1YL5 - chains A and B; structure by X-ray diffraction, 2.30 A resolution.

[Chain A (and B)]
Molecule: Dihydrodipicolinate reductase
Organism: Mycobacterium tuberculosis
Notes: EC 1.3.1.26; chain B of this document is another copy of the same molecule, construct and numbering; everything in this record applies to it too
UniProtKB: P72024 (DAPB_MYCTU); residues 2-245 here = UniProt positions 2-245
Sequence (247 residues; numbered 0 to 245 plus 1 insertion-coded residue; the number before each row is that of its first residue; numbering starts at 0):
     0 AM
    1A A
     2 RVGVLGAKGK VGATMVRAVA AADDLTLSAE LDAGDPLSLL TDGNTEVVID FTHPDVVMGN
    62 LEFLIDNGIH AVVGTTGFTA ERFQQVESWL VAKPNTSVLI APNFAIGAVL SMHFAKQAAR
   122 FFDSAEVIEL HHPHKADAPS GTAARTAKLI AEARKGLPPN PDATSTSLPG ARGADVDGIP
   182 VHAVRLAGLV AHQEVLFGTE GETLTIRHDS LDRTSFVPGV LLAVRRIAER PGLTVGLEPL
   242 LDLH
Sequence notes: cloning artifact (0, 0-1)
Ion coordination: Mg2+: Val20, Ala21, Ala23, Leu26

[Chain A / chain B interface]
Contacting residue pairs - 74 pairs, chain A then chain B:
  Ala106(A) - Glu203(B)
  Ile107(A) - Phe122(B)  hydrophobic
  Ile107(A) - Glu203(B)
  Gly108(A) - Glu203(B)  hydrogen bond (backbone-side chain)
  Gly108(A) - Leu205(B)
  Ala109(A) - Glu203(B)
  Leu111(A) - Ala119(B)  hydrophobic
  Leu111(A) - Phe123(B)  hydrophobic
  Leu111(A) - Leu205(B)  hydrophobic
  Ser112(A) - Leu205(B)
  His114(A) - Gln118(B)  hydrogen bond
  His114(A) - His245(B)
  Phe115(A) - Phe115(B)
  Phe115(A) - Gln118(B)
  Phe115(A) - Ala119(B)  hydrophobic
  Phe115(A) - Leu205(B)  hydrophobic
  Phe115(A) - Ile207(B)  hydrophobic
  Gln118(A) - His114(B)  hydrogen bond
  Gln118(A) - Phe115(B)
  Gln118(A) - Gln118(B)
  Gln118(A) - Leu244(B)
  Gln118(A) - His245(B)  hydrogen bond (side chain-backbone)
  Ala119(A) - Leu111(B)  hydrophobic
  Ala119(A) - Phe115(B)  hydrophobic
  Arg121(A) - Arg227(B)
  Arg121(A) - Leu242(B)  hydrogen bond (side chain-backbone)
  Arg121(A) - Asp243(B)  hydrogen bond (side chain-backbone)
  Phe122(A) - Ile107(B)  hydrophobic
  Phe122(A) - Leu223(B)  hydrophobic
  Phe122(A) - Leu242(B)
  Phe123(A) - Gly108(B)
  Phe123(A) - Leu111(B)  hydrophobic
  Gly202(A) - Ser211(B)
  Gly202(A) - Leu212(B)  hydrogen bond (backbone-backbone)
  Gly202(A) - Asp213(B)  hydrogen bond (backbone-backbone)
  Gly202(A) - Ser216(B)
  Glu203(A) - Ala106(B)
  Glu203(A) - Ile107(B)
  Glu203(A) - Gly108(B)  hydrogen bond (side chain-backbone)
  Glu203(A) - Ala109(B)
  Glu203(A) - His209(B)  salt bridge
  Glu203(A) - Asp210(B)
  Glu203(A) - Leu212(B)
  Thr204(A) - Arg208(B)
  Thr204(A) - His209(B)
  Thr204(A) - Asp210(B)  hydrogen bond (backbone-backbone)
  Leu205(A) - Gly108(B)
  Leu205(A) - Ser112(B)
  Leu205(A) - Phe115(B)  hydrophobic
  Leu205(A) - Arg208(B)
  Thr206(A) - Thr206(B)
  Thr206(A) - Ile207(B)
  Thr206(A) - Arg208(B)  hydrogen bond (backbone-backbone)
  Ile207(A) - Thr206(B)
  Arg208(A) - Thr204(B)
  Arg208(A) - Leu205(B)
  Arg208(A) - Thr206(B)  hydrogen bond (backbone-backbone)
  His209(A) - Glu203(B)  salt bridge
  His209(A) - Thr204(B)
  Asp210(A) - Glu203(B)
  Asp210(A) - Thr204(B)  hydrogen bond (backbone-backbone)
  Ser211(A) - Gly202(B)
  Leu212(A) - Gly202(B)  hydrogen bond (backbone-backbone)
  Leu212(A) - Glu203(B)
  Leu212(A) - Thr204(B)
  Asp213(A) - Gly202(B)
  Leu223(A) - Phe122(B)  hydrophobic
  Leu242(A) - Arg121(B)  hydrogen bond (backbone-side chain)
  Leu242(A) - Phe122(B)
  Asp243(A) - Arg121(B)  hydrogen bond (backbone-side chain)
  Leu244(A) - Gln118(B)
  Leu244(A) - Arg121(B)
  His245(A) - His114(B)
  His245(A) - Gln118(B)  hydrogen bond (backbone-side chain)
Interface residues without a listed pair, chain A (32 interface residues in all): Glu201, Ser216

[Overview]
Chain A and chain B each contribute 32 residues to their interface; the contacts include 17 hydrogen bonds and
2 salt bridges. Polar contacts include Glu203(A)-His209(B), Gly108(A)-Glu203(B) and His114(A)-Gln118(B).
Val20(A), Ala21(A), Ala23(A) and Leu26(A) coordinate Mg2+.
Chain A and chain B are both Dihydrodipicolinate reductase (Mycobacterium tuberculosis); the structure,
Crystal structure of Mycobacterium tuberculosis dihydrodipicolinate reductase (RV2773C) (crystal form A), was
determined by X-ray diffraction together with 1YL6 and 1YL7 from the same study.
